5TPW - chains H and L of the 4 polymer chains in the assembly; structure by X-ray diffraction, 2.91 A resolution.

== Chain H ==
Protein: Fab, heavy chain
Source organism: Mus musculus
Notes: antibody fragment or engineered binder
Amino-acid sequence (221 residues; numbered 1 to 221; the number before each row is that of its first residue):
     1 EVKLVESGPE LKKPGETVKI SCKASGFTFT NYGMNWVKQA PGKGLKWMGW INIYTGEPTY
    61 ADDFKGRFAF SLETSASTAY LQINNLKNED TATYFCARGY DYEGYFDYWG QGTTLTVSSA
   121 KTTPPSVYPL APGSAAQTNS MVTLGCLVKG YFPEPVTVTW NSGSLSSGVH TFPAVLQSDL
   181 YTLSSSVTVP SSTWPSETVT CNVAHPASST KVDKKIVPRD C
Not modelled in the structure: 133-139, 219-221
Disulfides: Cys22-Cys96, Cys146-Cys201

== Chain L ==
Protein: Fab, light chain
Source organism: Mus musculus
Notes: antibody fragment or engineered binder
Amino-acid sequence (214 residues; row label = number of the first residue in the row):
     1 DIVMTQAPAT LSVTPGDRVS LSCRASQSIA DYLYWYQQKS HESPRLLLKY ASQSISGIPS
    61 RFSGSGSGSD FTLTINSVEP EDVGMYYCQN GHSFPRTFGG GTKLEIKRAD AAPTVSIFPP
   121 SSEQLAAGGA SVVCFLNNFY PKDINVKWKI DGSERQNGVL NSWTDQDSKD STYSMSSTLT
   181 LTKDEYERHN SYTCEATHKT STSPIVKSFN RNEC
Not modelled in the structure: 53-58, 213-214
Disulfides: Cys23-Cys88, Cys134-Cys194

== Interface between chain H and chain L ==
Contacting residue pairs (52):
  Gln39(H) - Gln38(L)  hydrogen bond
  Gly44(H) - Tyr87(L)
  Leu45(H) - Tyr87(L)  hydrophobic
  Leu45(H) - Phe98(L)  hydrophobic
  Trp47(H) - Phe94(L)  hydrophobic
  Trp47(H) - Pro95(L)  hydrophobic
  Trp47(H) - Arg96(L)
  Phe95(H) - Gln38(L)
  Phe95(H) - Ser43(L)
  Glu103(H) - Arg96(L)  hydrogen bond (backbone-side chain)
  Gly104(H) - Tyr34(L)
  Tyr105(H) - Tyr34(L)  hydrophobic
  Tyr105(H) - Tyr36(L)
  Tyr105(H) - Lys49(L)
  Tyr105(H) - Tyr50(L)  hydrophobic
  Phe106(H) - Tyr36(L)  hydrogen bond (backbone-side chain)
  Phe106(H) - Leu46(L)
  Phe106(H) - Gln89(L)
  Phe106(H) - Phe98(L)  hydrophobic
  Asp107(H) - Leu46(L)
  Trp109(H) - Tyr36(L)
  Trp109(H) - Pro44(L)
  Gly110(H) - Ser43(L)  hydrogen bond (backbone-side chain)
  Gln111(H) - Ser43(L)
  Tyr128(H) - Glu123(L)
  Tyr128(H) - Gln124(L)
  Pro129(H) - Ser121(L)  hydrogen bond (backbone-side chain)
  Leu130(H) - Phe118(L)  hydrophobic
  Leu130(H) - Ser121(L)
  Ala131(H) - Phe118(L)
  Pro132(H) - Phe118(L)
  Thr143(H) - Phe118(L)
  Gly145(H) - Phe135(L)
  Leu147(H) - Ser131(L)
  His170(H) - Asn137(L)
  His170(H) - Asn138(L)  hydrogen bond
  His170(H) - Ser174(L)  hydrogen bond
  Phe172(H) - Phe135(L)  hydrophobic
  Phe172(H) - Asn137(L)
  Phe172(H) - Ser162(L)
  Phe172(H) - Thr164(L)
  Phe172(H) - Ser174(L)
  Phe172(H) - Met175(L)
  Phe172(H) - Ser176(L)
  Pro173(H) - Ser162(L)
  Pro173(H) - Trp163(L)
  Gln177(H) - Leu160(L)
  Ser184(H) - Phe135(L)
  Ser184(H) - Ser176(L)  hydrogen bond
  Ser185(H) - Phe135(L)
  Ser186(H) - Phe135(L)
  Ser186(H) - Asn137(L)
Other interface residues (no listed pair), chain H (34 interface residues in all): Val37, Trp50, Ala61, Leu144, Thr171, Val175
Other interface residues (no listed pair), chain L (33 interface residues in all): Ser116, Pro119, Val133, Asn161

== Summary ==
The interface between chain H and chain L involves 34 residues on one side and 33 on the other; the contacts
include 8 hydrogen bonds. Polar pairs include Gln39(H)-Gln38(L), Glu103(H)-Arg96(L) and Phe106(H)-Tyr36(L).
Chain H is Fab, heavy chain and chain L is Fab, light chain, both from Mus musculus; the structure, Crystal
structure of amino terminal domains of the NMDA receptor subunit GluN1 and GluN2A in complex ..., was
determined by X-ray diffraction (same publication as 5TPZ, 5TQ0 and 5TQ2).
